PDB entry 1EKB | X-ray diffraction, 2.30 A resolution | chains A and B of the 3 polymer chains in the assembly

== Chain A ==
Protein: Enteropeptidase
Source organism: Bos taurus
Notes: EC 3.4.21.9; fragment: 13-amino acid remnant of amino terminal domain of heavy chain
UniProt: P98072 (ENTK_BOVIN); residues 1-13 here correspond to UniProt positions 788-800 (UniProt number = residue number + 787)
Sequence (13 residues; each row starts with the number of its first residue):
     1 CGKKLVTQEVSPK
Unresolved in the structure: 8-13

== Chain B ==
Protein: Enteropeptidase
Source organism: Bos taurus
Notes: EC 3.4.21.9; fragment: serine protease domain or light chain
UniProt: P98072 (ENTK_BOVIN); the construct lacks a stretch of the UniProt sequence and is renumbered around it, so the offset changes along the chain: 16-35 = UniProt 801-820; 37-60 = UniProt 821-844; 61-77 = UniProt 850-866; 78-148 = UniProt 868-938; 5 more segments
Sequence (235 residues; numbered 16 to 243 plus 12 insertion-coded residues; 5 numbers in that range are skipped by the numbering (no residue carries them; nothing is unmodelled there); the number before each row is that of its first residue; a row labelled like 60F-60I holds insertion residues (60F, then the next letters in order)):
    16 IVGGSDSREGAWPWVVALYF
    37 DDQQVCGASLVSRDWLVSAAHCVY
   60A G
60F-60I RNME
    61 PSKWKAVLGLHMASNLT
   77A S
    78 PQIETRLIDQIVINPHYNKRRKNNDIAMMHLEMKVNYTDYIQPICLPEEN
   128 QVFPPGRICSIAGWGALIYQG
   150 STADVLQEADVPLLSNEKCQQQM
  172A P
   173 EYNITENMVCAG
  184A Y
   185 EA
186A-186C GGV
   189 DSCQGDSGGPLMCQENNRWLLAGVTSFGY
   219 QCA
  221A L
   222 PNRPGVYARVPRFTEWIQSFLH
Disulfide bonds: Cys42-Cys58, Cys136-Cys201, Cys168-Cys182, Cys191-Cys220
Bound ions: Zn2+ site 1 near Asp50 (its only coordinating residue here); Zn2+ site 2 near Glu126 (its only coordinating residue here)
UniProt features mapped onto this chain:
  - active site (Charge relay system): His57, Asp102, Ser195
  - glycosylation (N-linked (GlcNAc...) asparagine): Asn75, Asn113, Asn175

== Interface between chain A and chain B ==
Inter-chain disulfides: Cys1(A)-Cys122(B)
Contacting residue pairs (19; chain A residue first):
  Cys1(A) with Pro120(B); Cys122(B), disulfide; Arg206(B)
  Gly2(A) with Trp29(B); Pro120(B), hydrogen bond (backbone-backbone); Cys122(B), hydrogen bond (backbone-side chain); Asn205(B); Arg206(B); Trp207(B), hydrogen bond (backbone-backbone)
  Lys3(A) with Trp29(B)
  Lys4(A) with Ala26(B), hydrogen bond (side chain-backbone); Trp27(B); Trp207(B)
  Leu5(A) with Asp116(B); Gln119(B)
  Val6(A) with Glu24(B); Gly25(B); Asp116(B); Tyr117(B), hydrophobic
Interface residues without a listed pair, chain B (16 interface residues in all): Pro28, Thr115, Ile121

== In short ==
The interface between chain A and chain B involves 6 residues on one side and 16 on the other; the contacts
include 1 disulfide bond and 4 hydrogen bonds. Polar contacts include Gly2(A)-Cys122(B), Lys4(A)-Ala26(B) and
Gly2(A)-Pro120(B). UniProt lists 3 active-site residues on chain B.
Here chain A is Enteropeptidase and chain B is Enteropeptidase, both from Bos taurus. Entry 1EKB (The serine
protease domain of enteropeptidase bound to inhibitor val-asp-asp-asp-asp-lys-chloromethane) was determined by
X-ray diffraction.
